6TYG - chains I and C of the 9 polymer chains in the assembly; structure by X-ray diffraction, 3.50 A resolution.

# Chain I
Molecule: 9-nt RNA strand
Sequence (9 nucleotides; row label = number of the first residue in the row; numbering starts at 0):
     0 CACCCUCGA

# Chain C
Molecule: DNA-directed RNA polymerase subunit beta
Source organism: Mycobacterium tuberculosis
Notes: EC 2.7.7.6
Reference sequence: P9WGY8 (RPOB_MYCTO); residue numbers follow UniProt; this construct covers 1-1178
Sequence (1178 residues; each row starts with the number of its first residue):
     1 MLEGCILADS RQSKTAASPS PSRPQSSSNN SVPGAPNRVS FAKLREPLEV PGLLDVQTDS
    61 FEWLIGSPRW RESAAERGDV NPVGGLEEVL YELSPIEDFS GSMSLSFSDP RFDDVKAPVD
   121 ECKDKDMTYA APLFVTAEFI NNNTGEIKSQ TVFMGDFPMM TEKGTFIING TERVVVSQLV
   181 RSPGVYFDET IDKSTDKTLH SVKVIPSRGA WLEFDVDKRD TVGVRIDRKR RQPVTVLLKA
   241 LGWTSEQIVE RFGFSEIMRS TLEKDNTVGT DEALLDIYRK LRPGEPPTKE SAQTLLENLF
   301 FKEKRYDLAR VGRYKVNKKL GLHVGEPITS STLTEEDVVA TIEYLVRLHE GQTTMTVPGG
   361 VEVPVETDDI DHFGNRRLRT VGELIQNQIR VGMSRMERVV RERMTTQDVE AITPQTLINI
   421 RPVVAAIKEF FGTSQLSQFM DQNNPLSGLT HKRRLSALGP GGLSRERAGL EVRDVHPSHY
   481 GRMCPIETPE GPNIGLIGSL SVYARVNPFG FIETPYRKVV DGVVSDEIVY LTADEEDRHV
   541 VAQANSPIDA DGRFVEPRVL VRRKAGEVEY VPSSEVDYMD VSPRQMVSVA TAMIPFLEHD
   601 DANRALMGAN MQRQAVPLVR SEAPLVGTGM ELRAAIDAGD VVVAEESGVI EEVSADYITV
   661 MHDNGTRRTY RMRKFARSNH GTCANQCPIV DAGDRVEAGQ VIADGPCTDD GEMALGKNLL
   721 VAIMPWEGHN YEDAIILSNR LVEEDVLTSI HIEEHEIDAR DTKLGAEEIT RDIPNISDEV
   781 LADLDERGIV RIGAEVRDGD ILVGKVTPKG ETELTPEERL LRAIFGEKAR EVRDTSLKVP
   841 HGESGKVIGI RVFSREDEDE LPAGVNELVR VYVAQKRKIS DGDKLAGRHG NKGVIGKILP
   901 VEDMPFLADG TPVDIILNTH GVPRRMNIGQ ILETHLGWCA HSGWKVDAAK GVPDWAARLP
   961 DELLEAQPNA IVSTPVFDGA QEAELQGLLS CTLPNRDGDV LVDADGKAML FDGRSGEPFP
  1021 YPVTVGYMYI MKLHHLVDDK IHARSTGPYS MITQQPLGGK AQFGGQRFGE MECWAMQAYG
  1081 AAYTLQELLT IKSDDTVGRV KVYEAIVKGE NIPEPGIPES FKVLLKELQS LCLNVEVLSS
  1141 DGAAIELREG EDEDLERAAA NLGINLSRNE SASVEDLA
Disordered / not traced: 1-27, 826-830, 1147-1178

# Chain I / chain C interface
Contacting residue pairs (17):
  C4(I) / Gln-435(C)  sugar contact
  C4(I) / Gln-438(C)  sugar contact
  C4(I) / Arg-465(C)  salt bridge to the phosphate
  U5(I) / Arg-465(C)  salt bridge to the phosphate
  U5(I) / Asn-493(C)  hydrogen bond to the phosphate
  U5(I) / Ile-497(C)  phosphate contact
  C6(I) / Pro-489(C)  phosphate contact
  C6(I) / Asn-493(C)  phosphate contact
  C6(I) / Gln-614(C)  phosphate contact
  C6(I) / His-1035(C)  sugar contact
  G7(I) / Gln-614(C)  sugar contact
  G7(I) / Lys-884(C)  hydrogen bond to the phosphate
  G7(I) / His-1035(C)  sugar contact
  G7(I) / Lys-1040(C)  sugar contact
  A8(I) / Glu-490(C)  phosphate contact
  A8(I) / Lys-884(C)  salt bridge to the phosphate
  A8(I) / Lys-892(C)  salt bridge to the phosphate
Other interface residues (no listed pair), chain I (7 interface residues in all): C0, C3
Other interface residues (no listed pair), chain C (16 interface residues in all): Arg-454, Arg-613, Ser-1050, Leu-1057

# Overview
The interface between chain I and chain C involves 7 residues on one side and 16 on the other, with 2 hydrogen
bonds and 4 salt bridges. Polar contacts include U5(I)/Asn-493(C), G7(I)/Lys-884(C) and C4(I)/Arg-465(C).
Chain I is a 9-nt RNA strand and chain C is DNA-directed RNA polymerase subunit beta (Mycobacterium
tuberculosis); the structure, Crystal structure of MTB sigma L transcription initiation complex with 9 nt long
RNA primer, was determined by X-ray diffraction, deposited together with 6KQD, 6KQE, 6KQF, 6KQG, 6KQH, 6KQL
and 6 further entries.
